PDB entry 9DWV | electron microscopy, 3.50 A resolution | chains B and C of the 3 polymer chains in the assembly

# Chain B
Name: Protein cereblon
From: Homo sapiens
UniProt: Q96SW2 (CRBN_HUMAN); residue numbers follow UniProt; this construct covers 1-442
Chain sequence (444 residues; row label = number of the first residue in the row; numbers below 1 keep their minus sign (Gly-1 is residue -1)):
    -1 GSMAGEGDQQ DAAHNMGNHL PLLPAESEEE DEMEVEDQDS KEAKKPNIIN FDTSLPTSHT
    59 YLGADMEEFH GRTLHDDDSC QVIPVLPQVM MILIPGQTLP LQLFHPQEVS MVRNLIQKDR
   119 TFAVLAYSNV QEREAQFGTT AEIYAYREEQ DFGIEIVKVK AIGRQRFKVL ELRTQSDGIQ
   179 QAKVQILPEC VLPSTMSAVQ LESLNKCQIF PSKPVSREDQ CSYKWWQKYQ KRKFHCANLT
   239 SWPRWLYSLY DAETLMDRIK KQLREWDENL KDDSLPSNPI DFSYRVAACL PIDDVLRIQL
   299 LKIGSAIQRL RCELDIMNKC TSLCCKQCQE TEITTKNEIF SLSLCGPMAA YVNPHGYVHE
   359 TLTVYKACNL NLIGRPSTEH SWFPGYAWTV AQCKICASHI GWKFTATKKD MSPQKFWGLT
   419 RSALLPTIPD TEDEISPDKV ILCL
Unresolved in the structure: -1 to 51, 61-64, 68-73, 174-176, 210-220, 269-272, 403-407, 426-442
Sequence notes: expression tag (-1 to 0)
Ion coordination: Zn2+: Cys323, Cys326, Cys391, Cys394
Small-molecule neighbours: A1BC8 ((3S)-3-[(4M)-4-(4-methoxythiophen-3-yl)-1H-1,2,3-triazol-1-yl]piperidine-2,6-dione): Asn351, Pro352, His353, His378, Ser379, Trp380, Trp386, Trp400, Phe402
Swiss-Prot annotation at these positions:
  - binding site (Zn(2+)): Cys323, Cys326, Cys391, Cys394
  - binding site ((S)-thalidomide): His378, Trp380, Trp386
  - modified residue: Ser25 (Phosphoserine)
  - natural variant: Cys391 (C391R: In MRT2)
  - mutagenesis: Tyr384 (Y384A: Abolishes thalidomide-binding without affecting DCX protein ligase complex activity; when associated with A-386), Trp386 (W386A: Abolishes thalidomide-binding without affecting DCX protein ligase complex activity; when associated with A-384 ...), Arg419 to Leu442 (Fails to rescue increased BK channel activity and decreased probability of neurotransmission in a mouse hippocampal neuron model)

# Chain C
Name: Peptidyl-prolyl cis-trans isomerase-like 4
From: Homo sapiens
Notes: EC 5.2.1.8; fragment: RRM domain, residues 240-318
UniProt: Q8WUA2 (PPIL4_HUMAN); residues 240-318 here = UniProt positions 240-318
Chain sequence (82 residues; numbered 237 to 318; the number before each row is that of its first residue):
   237 GGRNVLFVCK LNPVTTDEDL EIIFSRFGPI RSCEVIRDWK TGESLCYAFI EFEKEEDCEK
   297 AFFKMDNVLI DDRRIHVDFS QS
Unresolved in the structure: 237-239, 314-318
Sequence notes: expression tag (237-239)
Small-molecule neighbours: A1BC8 ((3S)-3-[(4M)-4-(4-methoxythiophen-3-yl)-1H-1,2,3-triazol-1-yl]piperidine-2,6-dione): Arg273, Asp274, Trp275, Thr277, Gly278
What the authors report for this chain:
  - binding site for A1BC8: Arg273, Gly278

# How chain B and chain C interact
Pairs across the interface - 9 pairs, chain B then chain C:
  Asn351(B) with Trp275(C), hydrogen bond (side chain-backbone)
  His353(B) with Trp275(C)
  Tyr355(B) with Trp275(C)
  His357(B) with Lys276(C), hydrogen bond (side chain-backbone)
  Gly372(B) with Val250(C)
  Trp386(B) with Arg273(C)
  Val388(B) with Glu279(C)
  His397(B) with Thr277(C), hydrogen bond (side chain-backbone)
  Trp400(B) with Thr277(C), hydrogen bond (side chain-backbone)
Also at the interface, not in a pair above, chain B (10 interface residues in all): Arg373
Also at the interface, not in a pair above, chain C (8 interface residues in all): Pro249, Gly278

# Summary
10 residues of chain B and 8 residues of chain C are in contact, with 4 hydrogen bonds. Polar contacts include
Asn351(B)-Trp275(C), His357(B)-Lys276(C) and His397(B)-Thr277(C). Compound A1BC8 is bound between chain B and
chain C. The paper reports a binding site for A1BC8 at Arg273(C) and Gly278(C).
Here chain B is Protein cereblon and chain C is Peptidyl-prolyl cis-trans isomerase-like 4, both from Homo
sapiens. Entry 9DWV (Ternary complex of CRBN-DDB1-PPIL4 RRM domain with FPFT-2216) was determined by electron
microscopy (same publication as 9DWW).
